Entry 7CSL (X-ray diffraction, 2.00 A resolution); this record covers chains A and C.

Chain A:
Name: Elongation factor 1-alpha
Source organism: Pyrococcus horikoshii OT-3
Reference sequence: O59153 (EF1A_PYRHO); numbering as in UniProt (aligned over 1-428)
Sequence (434 residues; row label = number of the first residue in the row):
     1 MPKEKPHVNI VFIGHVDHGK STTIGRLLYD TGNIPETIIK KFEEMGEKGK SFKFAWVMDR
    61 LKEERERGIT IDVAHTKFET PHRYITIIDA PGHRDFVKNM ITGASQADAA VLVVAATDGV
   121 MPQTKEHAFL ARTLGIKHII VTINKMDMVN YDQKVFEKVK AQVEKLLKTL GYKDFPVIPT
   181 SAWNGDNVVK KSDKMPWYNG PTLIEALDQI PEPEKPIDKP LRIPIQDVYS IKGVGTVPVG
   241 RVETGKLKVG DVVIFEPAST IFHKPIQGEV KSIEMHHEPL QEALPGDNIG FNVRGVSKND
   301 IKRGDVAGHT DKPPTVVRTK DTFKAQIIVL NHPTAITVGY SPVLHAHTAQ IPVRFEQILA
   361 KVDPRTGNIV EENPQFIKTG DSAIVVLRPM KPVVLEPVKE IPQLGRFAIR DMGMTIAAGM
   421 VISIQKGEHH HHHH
Not modelled in the structure: 1-4, 70-71, 428-434
Sequence notes: expression tag (429-434)
Curated features (UniProtKB/Swiss-Prot):
  - region: Gly14 to Ser21 (G1), Gly68 to Asp72 (G2), Asp89 to Gly92 (G3), Asn144 to Asp147 (G4), Ser181 to Trp183 (G5)
  - binding site (GTP): Gly14 to Ser21, Asp89 to His93, Asn144 to Asp147
  - binding site (Mg(2+)): Ser21

Chain C:
Name: Elongation factor 1-beta
Source organism: Pyrococcus horikoshii OT-3
Reference sequence: P58748 (EF1B_PYRHO); numbering as in UniProt (aligned over 1-91)
Sequence (91 residues; each row starts with the number of its first residue):
     1 MSDFNLVGVI RVMPTDPDVN LDELEEKLKK VIPEKYGLAK VEREPIAFGL VALKFYVLGR
    61 DEEGYSFDEV AEKFEEVENV ESAEVETVSR I
Not modelled in the structure: 1-3

Chain A / chain C interface:
Contacting residue pairs - 71 pairs, chain A then chain C:
  Val16(A) with Arg90(C)
  Lys20(A) with Arg90(C)
  Lys62(A) with Phe4(C), hydrogen bond (side chain-backbone); Ile91(C)
  Arg65(A) with Ala39(C); Ile91(C)
  Glu66(A) with Phe4(C); Ala39(C); Leu58(C); Ile91(C)
  Arg67(A) with Ala39(C)
  Gly68(A) with Ala39(C)
  Val73(A) with Val7(C), hydrophobic; Ala39(C), hydrophobic; Lys40(C); Tyr56(C), hydrophobic; Ile91(C)
  Ala74(A) with Val7(C), hydrophobic; Val9(C), hydrophobic; Ser89(C)
  Ile88(A) with Thr87(C); Val88(C); Ser89(C)
  Asp89(A) with Ser89(C), hydrogen bond (backbone-side chain); Arg90(C), hydrogen bond (backbone-backbone)
  Ala90(A) with Arg90(C)
  Pro91(A) with Leu6(C), hydrophobic; Asp61(C); Val88(C)
  Gly92(A) with Asp61(C), hydrogen bond (backbone-side chain)
  His93(A) with Asp61(C), hydrogen bond (backbone-side chain); Glu62(C); Glu63(C)
  Phe96(A) with Leu6(C), hydrophobic; Arg60(C); Asp61(C); Tyr65(C); Phe67(C), hydrophobic
  Lys98(A) with Asp68(C), salt bridge
  Asn99(A) with Asp68(C), hydrogen bond; Val85(C); Val88(C)
  Gly103(A) with Val85(C); Glu86(C)
  Ala104(A) with Glu86(C); Thr87(C)
  Asp227(A) with Met13(C); Glu81(C); Ser82(C), hydrogen bond
  Val228(A) with Glu81(C)
  Tyr229(A) with Met13(C); Pro14(C), hydrogen bond (side chain-backbone); Thr15(C); Leu50(C), hydrophobic; Glu81(C)
  Ile231(A) with Pro17(C), hydrophobic
  Val237(A) with Phe48(C), hydrophobic
  Ser272(A) with Phe48(C)
  Glu274(A) with Ile46(C); Ala47(C); Phe48(C), hydrogen bond (side chain-backbone)
  Met275(A) with Ile46(C)
  His276(A) with Glu44(C), salt bridge; Pro45(C); Ile46(C), hydrogen bond (backbone-backbone)
  His277(A) with Ile46(C), hydrogen bond (backbone-backbone); Phe48(C); Gly49(C), hydrogen bond (side chain-backbone)
  Gly290(A) with Ala47(C); Phe48(C)
  Arg303(A) with Glu84(C), salt bridge
Other interface residues (no listed pair), chain A (40 interface residues in all): Ser21, His75, Asp95, Val234, Val239, Asn288, Phe291, Asn292
Other interface residues (no listed pair), chain C (40 interface residues in all): Arg11, Asp16, Leu38, Ser66

In short:
Chain A and chain C each contribute 40 residues to their interface, with 12 hydrogen bonds and 3 salt bridges.
Polar contacts include Lys98(A)-Asp68(C), His276(A)-Glu44(C) and Arg303(A)-Glu84(C). From UniProt: 17
GTP-binding residues and Mg2+-binding residue Ser21(A) on chain A.
Here chain A is Elongation factor 1-alpha and chain C is Elongation factor 1-beta, both from Pyrococcus
horikoshii OT-3. Entry 7CSL (Crystal structure of the archaeal EF1A-EF1B complex) was determined by X-ray
diffraction.
